4NTK - chains D and F of the 6 polymer chains in the assembly; structure by X-ray diffraction, 1.60 A resolution.

[Chain D (and F)]
Protein: 6-carboxy-5,6,7,8-tetrahydropterin synthase
Source organism: Escherichia coli
Notes: EC 4.1.2.50; chain F of this document is another copy of the same molecule, construct and numbering; everything in this record applies to it too
Reference sequence: P65870 (QUED_ECOLI); numbering as in UniProt (aligned over 1-121)
Amino-acid sequence (121 residues; row label = number of the first residue in the row):
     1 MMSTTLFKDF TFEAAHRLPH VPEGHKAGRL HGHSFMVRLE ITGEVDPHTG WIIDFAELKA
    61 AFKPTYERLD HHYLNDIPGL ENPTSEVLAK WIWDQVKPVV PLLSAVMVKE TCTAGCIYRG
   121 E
Not modelled in the structure: 1-2 (chain F: 121)
Construct notes: engineered mutation A27 (Cys in P65870)
Metal / ion sites: Zn2+: H16, H31, H33 (together with Sepiapterin (enol-form))
Small-molecule neighbours:
  - Sepiapterin (enol-form) (ZSP; 2-amino-6-[(1Z)-1,2-dihydroxyprop-1-en-1-yl]-7,8-dihydropteridin-4(3H)-one), molecule 1: L6, W51, I53, D54, F55
  - Sepiapterin (enol-form) (ZSP), molecule 2: H16, L18, K26, A27, H31, H33, T84, S85, E86, E110
UniProt features mapped onto this chain:
  - active site (Charge relay system): H71, E110
  - binding site (Zn(2+)): H16, H31, H33
From the paper describing this entry:
  - binding site for Sepiapterin (enol-form): F55
  - catalytic residues: H25, D54 (proposed by the authors, not directly observed)
  - mutagenesis - D70N/H71A: decreased catalytic activity on H2NTP
  - mutagenesis - H25A/D54N: abolished catalytic activity on H2NTP
  - mutagenesis - D70N/H71A: unchanged catalytic activity
  - mutagenesis - H25A/D54N: decreased catalytic activity on sepiapterin
  - mutagenesis - H25A/D54N/D70N/H71A: abolished catalytic activity

[Chain D / chain F interface]
Residue-residue contacts (40; chain D residue first):
  L18(D) - W51(F)  hydrophobic
  H20(D) - H48(F)  hydrogen bond (side chain-backbone)
  V21(D) - W51(F)  hydrophobic
  H25(D) - W51(F)
  H25(D) - D54(F)  salt bridge
  N82(D) - H48(F)  hydrogen bond (side chain-backbone)
  N82(D) - T49(F)  hydrogen bond (side chain-backbone)
  N82(D) - G50(F)
  T84(D) - T49(F)
  T84(D) - G50(F)  hydrogen bond (side chain-backbone)
  E86(D) - T4(F)
  E86(D) - L6(F)
  E86(D) - V45(F)
  E86(D) - G50(F)
  E86(D) - W51(F)
  E86(D) - I52(F)  hydrogen bond (side chain-backbone)
  V87(D) - G50(F)
  M107(D) - F7(F)  hydrophobic
  T113(D) - K8(F)
  T113(D) - D9(F)  hydrogen bond (backbone-backbone)
  A114(D) - F7(F)
  A114(D) - F55(F)  hydrophobic
  G115(D) - L6(F)
  G115(D) - F7(F)  hydrogen bond (backbone-backbone)
  G115(D) - F55(F)
  C116(D) - T4(F)
  C116(D) - T5(F)
  C116(D) - L6(F)  hydrophobic
  C116(D) - F55(F)  hydrophobic
  I117(D) - S3(F)
  I117(D) - T4(F)
  I117(D) - T5(F)  hydrogen bond (backbone-backbone)
  Y118(D) - S3(F)
  Y118(D) - T4(F)
  R119(D) - M1(F)
  R119(D) - M2(F)
  R119(D) - S3(F)  hydrogen bond (backbone-backbone)
  G120(D) - M2(F)
  E121(D) - M1(F)
  E121(D) - M2(F)  hydrogen bond (backbone-backbone)
Other interface residues (no listed pair), chain D (21 interface residues in all): S85, K109, C112
Other interface residues (no listed pair), chain F (18 interface residues in all): I53

[In short]
21 residues of chain D face 18 of chain F across their interface, with 10 hydrogen bonds and 1 salt bridge.
Polar contacts include H25(D)-D54(F), H20(D)-H48(F) and N82(D)-H48(F). Ligands of chain D: Sepiapterin
(enol-form). The paper reports catalytic residues H25(D) and D54(D); D70N/H71A of chain D reduce catalytic
activity on H2NTP; 3 substitutions were tested in all.
Chain D and chain F are both 6-carboxy-5,6,7,8-tetrahydropterin synthase (Escherichia coli); the structure,
QueD from E. coli, was determined by X-ray diffraction together with 4NTM and 4NTN from the same study.
